1I5A - chains A and B; structure by X-ray diffraction, 1.90 A resolution.

[Chain A (and B)]
Protein: Chemotaxis protein chea
From: Thermotoga maritima
Notes: EC 2.7.3.-; fragment: domain p4; chain B of this document is another copy of the same molecule, construct and numbering; everything in this record applies to it too
UniProt: Q56310 (CHEA_THEMA); numbering as in UniProt (aligned over 352-540)
Chain sequence (189 residues; each row starts with the number of its first residue):
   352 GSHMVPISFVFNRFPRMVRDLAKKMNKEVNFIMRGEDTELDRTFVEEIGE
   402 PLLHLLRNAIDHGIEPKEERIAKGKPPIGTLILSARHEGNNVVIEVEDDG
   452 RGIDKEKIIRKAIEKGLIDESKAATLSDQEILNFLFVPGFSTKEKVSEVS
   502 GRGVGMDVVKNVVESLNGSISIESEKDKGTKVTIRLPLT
Not modelled in the structure: 496-503 (chain B: 352, 494-504)
Sequence notes: engineered mutation Gly352 (Lys in Q56310), Ser353 (Ile in Q56310), His354 (Arg in Q56310)
Bound ions: Mn2+: His405, Asn409 (together with AMP-PCP)
Small-molecule neighbours: AMP-PCP (ACP; phosphomethylphosphonic acid adenylate ester): His405, Asn409, Ala410, His413, Gly414, Asp449, Gly453, Ile454, Leu486, Ser492, Thr493, Lys494, Val505, Gly506, Met507, Thr531

[Interface between chain A and chain B]
Contacting residue pairs (14; chain A residue first):
  Thr394(A) with Gly425(B); Lys426(B)
  Glu398(A) with Pro427(B)
  Gly504(A) with Arg385(B)
  Val509(A) with Arg385(B)
  Asn512(A) with Asn381(B); Ile383(B)
  Glu515(A) with Ile429(B)
  Ser516(A) with Pro427(B); Pro428(B); Ile429(B), hydrogen bond (backbone-backbone)
  Leu517(A) with Pro427(B), hydrophobic
  Asn518(A) with Pro428(B); Ile429(B)
Interface residues without a listed pair, chain A (10 interface residues in all): Glu397
Interface residues without a listed pair, chain B (9 interface residues in all): Thr431

[Overview]
10 residues of chain A face 9 of chain B across their interface; the contacts include 1 hydrogen bond. The
hydrogen-bonded pair Ser516(A)-Ile429(B) is a backbone contact. Ligands of chain A: AMP-PCP. His405(A) and
Asn409(A) form the Mn2+ site.
Chain A and chain B are both Chemotaxis protein chea (Thermotoga maritima); the structure, Structure of chea
domain P4 in complex with adpcp and manganese, was determined by X-ray diffraction together with 1I58, 1I59,
1I5B, 1I5C and 1I5D from the same study.
